PDB entry 4IW0 | X-ray diffraction, 4.00 A resolution | chain A

== Chain A ==
Name: Serine/threonine-protein kinase TBK1
Organism: Homo sapiens
Notes: EC 2.7.11.1
Reference sequence: Q9UHD2 (TBK1_HUMAN); numbering as in UniProt (aligned over 2-657)
Chain sequence (658 residues; numbered 0 to 657; the number before each row is that of its first residue; numbering starts at 0):
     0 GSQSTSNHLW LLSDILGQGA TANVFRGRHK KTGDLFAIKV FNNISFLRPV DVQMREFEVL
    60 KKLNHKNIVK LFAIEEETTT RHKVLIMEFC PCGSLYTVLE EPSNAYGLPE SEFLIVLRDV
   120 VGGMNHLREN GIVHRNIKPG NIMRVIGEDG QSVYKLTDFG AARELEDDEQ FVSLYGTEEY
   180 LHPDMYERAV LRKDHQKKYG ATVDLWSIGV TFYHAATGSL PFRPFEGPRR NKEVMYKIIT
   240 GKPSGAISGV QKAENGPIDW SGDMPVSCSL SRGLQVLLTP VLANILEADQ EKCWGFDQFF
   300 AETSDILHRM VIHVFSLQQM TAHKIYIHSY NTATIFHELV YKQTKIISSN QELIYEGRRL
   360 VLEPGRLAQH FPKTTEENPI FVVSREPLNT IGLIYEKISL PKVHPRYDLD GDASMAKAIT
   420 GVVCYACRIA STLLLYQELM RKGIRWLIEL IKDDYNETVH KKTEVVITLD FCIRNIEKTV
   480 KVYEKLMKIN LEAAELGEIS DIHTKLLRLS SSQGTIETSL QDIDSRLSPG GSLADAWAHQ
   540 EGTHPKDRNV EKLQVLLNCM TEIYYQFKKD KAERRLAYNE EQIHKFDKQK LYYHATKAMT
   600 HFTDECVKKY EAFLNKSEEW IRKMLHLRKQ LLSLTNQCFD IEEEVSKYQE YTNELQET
Not modelled in the structure: 486-495
Modified positions: Ser172 (phosphoserine; SEP)
Sequence notes: expression tag (0-1); engineered mutation Asn135 (Asp in Q9UHD2)
Small-molecule neighbours: BX7 (N-(3-{[5-iodo-4-({3-[(thiophen-2-ylcarbonyl)amino]propyl}amino)pyrimidin-2-yl]amino}phenyl)pyrrolidine-1-carboxamide): Leu15, Gly16, Gln17, Gly18, Ala21, Asn22, Val23, Ala36, Lys38, Met86, Glu87, Phe88, Cys89, Pro90, Gly92, Thr96, Gly139, Asn140, Met142, Thr156, Asp157
UniProt features mapped onto this chain:
  - binding site (ATP): Leu15 to Val23, Lys38
  - modified residue: Ser172 (Phosphoserine), Lys607 (N6-methyllysine)
  - cross-link (Glycyl lysine isopeptide (Lys-Gly)): Lys30 (interchain with G-Cter in ubiquitin), Lys401 (interchain with G-Cter in ubiquitin)
  - natural variant: Phe24 (F24S: Loss of IFNB induction), Arg47 (R47H: In FTDALS4), Asp50 (D50A: In IIAE8), Tyr105 (Y105C: In FTDALS4), Val152 (V152L: No effect on IFNB induction), Gly159 (G159A: In IIAE8), Ile207 (I207V: In IIAE8; uncertain significance), Tyr212 (Y212D: In AIARV), Asp296 (D296H: In a breast pleomorphic lobular carcinoma sample), Ile305 (I305T: In FTDALS4), Leu306 (L306I: In FTDALS4; uncertain significance), Arg308 (R308Q: In FTDALS4), 14 further natural variant entries in UniProt
  - mutagenesis: Lys30 (K30R: Decreases ubiquitination. Abolishes ubiquitination, phosphorylation and kinase activity; when associated with R-401), Asp33 (D33A: Decreases phosphorylation and kinase activity), Lys38 (K38A: Loss of kinase activity), Ser172 (S172A: Loss of kinase activity. No effect on dimerization. Loss of USP38-mediated degradation; S172E: Decreased kinase activity), Leu316 (L316E: Decreases kinase activity. No effect on phosphorylation), Tyr325 (Y325E: Abolishes phosphorylation and kinase activity), Glu355 (E355R: Decreases phosphorylation and kinase activity. Abolishes dimerization; when associated with A-357 or R-448), Arg357 (R357A: Decreases phosphorylation and kinase activity. Abolishes dimerization; when associated with R-355), Lys401 (K401R: Decreases ubiquitination. Abolishes ubiquitination, phosphorylation and kinase activity; when associated with R-30), Glu448 (E448R: Decreases phosphorylation and kinase activity. Abolishes dimerization; when associated with R-355), His459 (H459E: Abolishes dimerization and decreases kinase activity but no effect on phosphorylation; when associated with E-466 and E-470), Ile466 (I466E: Abolishes dimerization and decreases kinase activity but no effect on phosphorylation; when associated with E-459 and E-470), 10 further mutagenesis entries in UniProt
What the authors report for this chain:
  - post-translational modification sites: Ser172, Ser510, Ser518, Thr542, Ser632
  - conformationally variable residues (loop rearrangement): Leu164
  - contacts within the chain: Lys38-Glu55 (salt bridge), Arg54-Ser172, Arg134-Ser172, Arg162-Ser172
  - binding site for BX7: Cys89
  - mutagenesis - K38A, Y325E: abolished signaling
  - catalytic residues: Lys38, Asp157 (proposed by the authors, not directly observed)
  - specificity-determining residues: Thr156 (proposed by the authors, not directly observed)
  - mutagenesis - L316E (6-fold), E355R/E448R, H459E/I466E/F470E (2-fold): decreased signaling

== Overview ==
Bound to chain A: compound BX7. Curated annotation (UniProt) lists 10 ATP-binding residues and 22 mutagenesis
sites. From the paper: catalytic residues Lys38 and Asp157; L316E, E355R/E448R and H459E/I466E/F470E reduce
signaling; 5 substitutions were tested in all.
Chain A is Serine/threonine-protein kinase TBK1 (Homo sapiens); the structure, Crystal structure and mechanism
of activation of TBK1, was determined by X-ray diffraction, deposited together with 4IWO and 4IWP.
